PDB entry 8JXQ | electron microscopy, 3.32 A resolution | chain A

== Chain A ==
Molecule: ATP-binding cassette sub-family C member 2
From: Homo sapiens
Notes: EC 7.6.2.-, 7.6.2.2, 7.6.2.3
UniProt: Q92887 (MRP2_HUMAN); numbering as in UniProt (aligned over 1-1545)
Amino-acid sequence (1565 residues; each row starts with the number of its first residue):
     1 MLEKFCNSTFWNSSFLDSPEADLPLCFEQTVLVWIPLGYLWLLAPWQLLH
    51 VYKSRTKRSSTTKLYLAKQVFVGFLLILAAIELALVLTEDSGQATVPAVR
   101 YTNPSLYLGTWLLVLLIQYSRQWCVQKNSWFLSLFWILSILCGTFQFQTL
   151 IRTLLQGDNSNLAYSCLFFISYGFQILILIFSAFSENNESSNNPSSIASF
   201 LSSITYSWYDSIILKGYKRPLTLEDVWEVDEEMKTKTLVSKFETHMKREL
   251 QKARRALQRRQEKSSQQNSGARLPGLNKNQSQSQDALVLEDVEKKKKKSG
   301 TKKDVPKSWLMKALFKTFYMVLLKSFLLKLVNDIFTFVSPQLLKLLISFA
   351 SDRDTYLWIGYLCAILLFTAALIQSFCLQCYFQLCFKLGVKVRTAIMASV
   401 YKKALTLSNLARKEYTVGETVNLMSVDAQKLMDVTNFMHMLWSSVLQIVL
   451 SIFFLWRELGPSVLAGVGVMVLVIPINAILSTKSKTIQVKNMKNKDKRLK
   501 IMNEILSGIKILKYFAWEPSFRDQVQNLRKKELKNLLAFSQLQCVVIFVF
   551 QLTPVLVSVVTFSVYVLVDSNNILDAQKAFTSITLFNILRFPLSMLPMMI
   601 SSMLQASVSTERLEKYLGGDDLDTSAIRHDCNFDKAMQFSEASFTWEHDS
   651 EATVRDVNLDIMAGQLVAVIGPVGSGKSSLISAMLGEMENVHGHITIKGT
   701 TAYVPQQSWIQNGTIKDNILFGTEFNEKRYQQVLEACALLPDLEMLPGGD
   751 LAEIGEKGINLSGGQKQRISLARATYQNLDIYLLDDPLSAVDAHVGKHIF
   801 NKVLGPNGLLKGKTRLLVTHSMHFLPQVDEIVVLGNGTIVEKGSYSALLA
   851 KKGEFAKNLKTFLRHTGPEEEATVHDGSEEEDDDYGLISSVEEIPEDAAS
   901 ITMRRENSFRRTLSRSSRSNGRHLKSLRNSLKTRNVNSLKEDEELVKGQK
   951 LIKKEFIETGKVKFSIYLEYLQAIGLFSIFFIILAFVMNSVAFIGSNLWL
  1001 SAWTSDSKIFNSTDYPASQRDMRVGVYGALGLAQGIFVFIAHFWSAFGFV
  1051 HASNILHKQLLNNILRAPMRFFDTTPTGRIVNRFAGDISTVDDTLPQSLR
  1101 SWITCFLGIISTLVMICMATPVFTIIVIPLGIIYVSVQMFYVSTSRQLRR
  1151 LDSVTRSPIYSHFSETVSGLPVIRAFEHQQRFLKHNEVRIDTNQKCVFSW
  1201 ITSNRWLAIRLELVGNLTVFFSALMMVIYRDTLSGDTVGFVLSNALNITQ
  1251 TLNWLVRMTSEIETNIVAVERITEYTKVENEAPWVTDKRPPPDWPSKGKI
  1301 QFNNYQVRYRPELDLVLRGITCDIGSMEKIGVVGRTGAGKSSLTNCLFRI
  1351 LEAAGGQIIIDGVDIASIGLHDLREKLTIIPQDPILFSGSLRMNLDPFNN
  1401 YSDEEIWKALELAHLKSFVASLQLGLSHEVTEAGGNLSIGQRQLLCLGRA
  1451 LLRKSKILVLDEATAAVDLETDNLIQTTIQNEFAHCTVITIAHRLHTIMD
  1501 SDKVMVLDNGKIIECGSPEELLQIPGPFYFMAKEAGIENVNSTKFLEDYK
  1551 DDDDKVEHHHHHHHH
Unresolved in the structure: 90-94, 259-307, 868-962, 1538-1565
Disulfides: Cys6-Cys26
Sequence notes: expression tag (1546-1565)
Residues lining bound ligands: bilirubin ditaurate (FEI; 2-[3-[5-[(E)-(4-ethenyl-3-methyl-5-oxidanylidene-pyrrol-2-ylidene)methyl]-2-[[5-[(3-ethenyl-4-methyl-5-oxidanylidene-pyrrol-2-ylidene)methyl]-4-methyl-3-[3-oxidanylidene-3-(2-sulfoethylamino)propyl]-1H-pyrrol-2-yl]methyl]-4-methyl-1H-pyrrol-3-yl]propanoylamino]ethanesulfonic acid): Lys329, Asn332, Leu378, Phe382, Phe386, Phe437, Met440, Gln447, Ile547, Phe550, Phe591, Met595, Met598, Met599, Asn1204, Arg1205, Gln1250, Trp1254, Arg1257
UniProt features mapped onto this chain:
  - binding site (ATP): Gly671 to Ser678, Gly1334 to Ser1341
  - modified residue (Phosphoserine): Ser281, Ser283, Ser878, Ser926, Ser930, Ser938, Ser1438
  - glycosylation (N-linked (GlcNAc...) asparagine): Asn7, Asn12, Asn1011
  - natural variant: Asp333 (D333G: Decreased expression), Arg353 (R353H: Altered transporter activity), Thr486 (T486I: Altered transporter activity), Arg768 (R768W: In DJS), Gly921 (G921S: Altered transporter activity), Ile1036 (I1036T: No effect on transporter activity), Arg1150 (R1150H: In DJS), Ile1173 (I1173F: In DJS), Arg1174 (R1174H: Decreased expression), Arg1181 (R1181L: Decreased expression), Asn1244 (N1244K: Decreased transporter activity), Pro1291 (P1291L: Altered transporter activity), 2 further natural variant entries in UniProt
  - mutagenesis: Trp1254 (W1254A/C: Fails to transport methotrexate, leukotriene C4 and estradiol glucuronide; W1254F: Fails to transport methotrexate and leukotriene C4. Does not affect estradiol glucuronide transport ...)
From the paper describing this entry:
  - binding site for bilirubin ditaurate: Lys329, Phe382, Phe437, Phe550, Phe591, Asn1204, Arg1205, Trp1254, Arg1257
  - binding site for cholesterol: Trp1254
  - conformationally variable residues (side-chain flip): Trp1254
  - mutagenesis - K329A, F382A, F437A, F550A, F591A, N1204A, R1205A, W1254A, R1257A: decreased catalytic activity on bilirubin ditaurate
  - catalytic residues: Glu1462
  - mutagenesis - E1462Q: abolished catalytic activity
  - mutagenesis - S878D/S926D/S930D, E892Q, E893Q: increased catalytic activity
  - mutagenesis - R1150H: unchanged expression (proposed by the authors, not directly observed)
  - mutagenesis - R1150H: increased catalytic activity on BDT
  - mutagenesis - R1150H: increased catalytic activity on E217betaG
  - post-translational modification sites: Ser878, Ser926, Ser930 (proposed by the authors, not directly observed)
  - disease-associated variants - R1150H: unchanged expression
  - disease-associated variants - R1150H (0.49 and 53.73 uM): decreased catalytic activity on BDT
  - disease-associated variants - R1150H (0.49 and 53.73 uM): decreased catalytic activity on E217betaG

== Overview ==
Ligands of chain A: bilirubin ditaurate. Curated annotation (UniProt) lists 16 ATP-binding residues and one
mutagenesis site. From the paper: the catalytic residue Glu1462; K329A, F382A and F437A, among others, reduce
catalytic activity on bilirubin ditaurate; 14 substitutions were tested in all.
Chain A is ATP-binding cassette sub-family C member 2 (Homo sapiens); the structure, Cryo-EM structure of
bilirubin ditaurate (BDT) bound human ABC transporter ABCC2, was determined by electron microscopy, deposited
together with 8JX7, 8JXU, 8JY4 and 8JY5.
